PDB entry 7K8W | electron microscopy, 3.60 A resolution | chains H and L of the 7 polymer chains in the assembly

[Chain H]
Molecule: C119 Fab Heavy Chain
From: Homo sapiens
Notes: antibody fragment or engineered binder
Chain sequence (239 residues; each row starts with the number of its first residue; a row labelled like 82A-82C holds insertion residues (82A, then the next letters in order)):
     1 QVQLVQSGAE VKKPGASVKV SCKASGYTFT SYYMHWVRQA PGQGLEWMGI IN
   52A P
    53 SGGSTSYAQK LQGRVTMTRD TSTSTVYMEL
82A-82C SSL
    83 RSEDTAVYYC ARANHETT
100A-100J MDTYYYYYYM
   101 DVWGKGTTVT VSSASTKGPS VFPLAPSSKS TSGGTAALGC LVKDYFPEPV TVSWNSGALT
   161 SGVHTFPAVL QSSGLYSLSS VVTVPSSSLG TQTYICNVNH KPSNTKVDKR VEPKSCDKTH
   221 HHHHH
Not modelled in the structure: 113-225
Disulfide bonds: Cys22-Cys92

[Chain L]
Molecule: C119 Fab Light Chain
From: Homo sapiens
Notes: antibody fragment or engineered binder
Chain sequence (217 residues; each row starts with the number of its first residue; a row labelled like 27A-27C holds insertion residues (27A, then the next letters in order)):
     1 QSALTQPASV SGSPGQSITI SCTGTSS
27A-27C DVG
    28 GYKYVSWYQR HPGKAPKLMI YDVSNRPSGV SNRFSGSKSG NTASLTISGL QAEDEADYYC
    88 SSYTSSST
95A-95B SV
    96 VFGGGTQLTV LGQPKAAPSV TLFPPSSEEL QANKATLVCL ISDFYPGAVT VAWKADSSPV
   156 KAGVETTTPS KQSNNKYAAS SYLSLTPEQW KSHRSYSCQV THEGSTVEKT VAPTECS
Not modelled in the structure: 107-212
Disulfide bonds: Cys22-Cys87

[Chain H / chain L interface]
Contacting residue pairs (19; chain H residue first):
  Gly44(H) - Tyr86(L)
  Leu45(H) - Arg37(L)
  Leu45(H) - Tyr86(L)  hydrophobic
  Leu45(H) - Phe97(L)
  Trp47(H) - Ser95A(L)
  Trp47(H) - Val95B(L)  hydrophobic
  Gln61(H) - Ser94(L)
  Tyr91(H) - Arg37(L)  hydrogen bond
  Tyr100F(H) - Tyr31(L)  hydrophobic
  Tyr100H(H) - Ser95A(L)  hydrogen bond
  Tyr100H(H) - Val95B(L)  hydrophobic
  Tyr100I(H) - Tyr48(L)
  Tyr100I(H) - Asp49(L)  hydrogen bond
  Met100J(H) - Tyr35(L)
  Met100J(H) - Leu45(L)
  Trp103(H) - Tyr35(L)  hydrophobic
  Trp103(H) - Pro43(L)
  Trp103(H) - Lys44(L)
  Trp103(H) - Leu45(L)
Other interface residues (no listed pair), chain H (14 interface residues in all): Gln39, Glu46, Asp101, Gly104
Other interface residues (no listed pair), chain L (17 interface residues in all): Lys41, Ala42, Gly98, Gly99

[Summary]
14 residues of chain H and 17 residues of chain L are in contact; the contacts include 3 hydrogen bonds. Polar
pairs include Tyr91(H)-Arg37(L), Tyr100I(H)-Asp49(L) and Tyr100H(H)-Ser95A(L).
Here chain H is C119 Fab Heavy Chain and chain L is C119 Fab Light Chain, both from Homo sapiens. Entry 7K8W
(Structure of the SARS-CoV-2 S 2P trimer in complex with the human neutralizing antibody Fab fragment ...) was
determined by electron microscopy together with 7K8O, 7K8P, 7K8R, 7K8S, 7K8V and 7K8Z from the same study.
